5WEX - chain A; structure by X-ray diffraction, 1.26 A resolution.

# Chain A
Name: Carbonic anhydrase 2
Source organism: Homo sapiens
Notes: EC 4.2.1.1
UniProtKB: P00918 (CAH2_HUMAN); the author numbering skips numbers that UniProt does not, so the offset changes along the chain: 1-125 = UniProt 1-125; 127-261 = UniProt 126-260
Chain sequence (260 residues; row label = number of the first residue in the row; note: 1 number in that range is skipped by the numbering (no residue carries it; nothing is unmodelled there)):
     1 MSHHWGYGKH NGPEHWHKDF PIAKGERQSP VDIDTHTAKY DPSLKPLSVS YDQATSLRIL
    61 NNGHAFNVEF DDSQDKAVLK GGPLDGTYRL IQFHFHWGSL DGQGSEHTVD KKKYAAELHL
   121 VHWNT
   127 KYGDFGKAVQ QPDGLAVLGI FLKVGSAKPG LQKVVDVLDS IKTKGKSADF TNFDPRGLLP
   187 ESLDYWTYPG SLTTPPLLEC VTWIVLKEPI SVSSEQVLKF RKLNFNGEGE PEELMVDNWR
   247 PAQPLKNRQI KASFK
Disordered / not traced: 1-2
Metal / ion sites: Zn2+: His94, His96, His119 (together with 8JS)
Ligand contacts: 8JS (4-{[(4-fluorophenyl)carbamothioyl]amino}benzene-1-sulfonamide): Gln92, His94, His96, Glu106, His119, Val121, Phe131, Val135, Val143, Ser197, Leu198, Thr199, Thr200, Pro202, Leu204, Trp209
Swiss-Prot annotation at these positions:
  - active site: His64 (Proton donor/acceptor)
  - binding site (Zn(2+)): His94, His96, His119
  - binding site (substrate): Thr199, Thr200
  - site: Tyr7 (Fine-tunes the proton-transfer properties of H-64), Asn62 (Fine-tunes the proton-transfer properties of H-64), Asn67 (Fine-tunes the proton-transfer properties of H-64), Gln92 (Involved in the binding of some activators, including histamine and L-histidine)
  - modified residue: Ser2 (N-acetylserine), Ser166 (Phosphoserine), Ser173 (Phosphoserine)
Reported in the primary citation:
  - binding site for 8JS: Gln92, Pro202

# In short
Chain A binds compound 8JS. His94, His96 and His119 coordinate Zn2+. From UniProt: active-site residue His64,
3 Zn2+-binding residues and substrate-binding residues Thr199 and Thr200. The paper reports a binding site for
8JS at Gln92 and Pro202.
Chain A is Carbonic anhydrase 2 (Homo sapiens); the structure, Discovery of new selenoureido analogs of
4-(4-fluorophenylureido) benzenesulfonamides as carbonic anhydrase inhibitors, was determined by X-ray
diffraction (same publication as 5UMC and 5ULN).
